8RMF - chains F and G of the 9 polymer chains in the assembly; structure by electron microscopy, 2.33 A resolution.

== Chain F ==
Name: LYR motif-containing protein 4
Organism: Homo sapiens
UniProtKB: Q9HD34 (LYRM4_HUMAN); residue numbers follow UniProt; this construct covers 1-91
Chain sequence (115 residues; each row starts with the number of its first residue; numbers below 1 keep their minus sign (Met-23 is residue -23)):
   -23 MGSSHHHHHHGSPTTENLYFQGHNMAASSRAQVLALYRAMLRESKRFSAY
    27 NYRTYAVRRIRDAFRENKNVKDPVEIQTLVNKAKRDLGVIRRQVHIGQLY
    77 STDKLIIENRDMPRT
Not modelled in the structure: -23 to 4, 86-91
Sequence notes: initiating methionine (-23); expression tag (-22 to 0); conflict Ala11 (Ser in Q9HD34)
Small-molecule neighbours: S-dodecanoyl-4'-phosphopantetheine (8Q1; S-[2-({N-[(2R)-2-hydroxy-3,3-dimethyl-4-(phosphonooxy)butanoyl]-beta-alanyl}amino)ethyl] dodecanethioate): Arg6, Val9, Leu10, Met16, Tyr31, Ala32, Arg35, Ile36, Ala39, Phe40, Asn43, Lys44, Val46, Ile52, Leu55, Ala59, Asp62, Ile66

== Chain G ==
Name: Acyl carrier protein
Organism: Escherichia coli BL21(DE3)
UniProtKB: P0A6A8 (ACP_ECOLI); residue numbers follow UniProt; this construct covers 1-78
Chain sequence (78 residues; each row starts with the number of its first residue):
     1 MSTIEERVKKIIGEQLGVKQEEVTNNASFVEDLGADSLDTVELVMALEEE
    51 FDTEIPDEEAEKITTVQAAIDYINGHQA
Not modelled in the structure: 1-2, 77-78
Curated features (UniProtKB/Swiss-Prot):
  - modified residue: Ser37 (O-(pantetheine 4'-phosphoryl)serine)
Glycans and other covalent adducts: S-dodecanoyl-4'-phosphopantetheine (8Q1) linked to Ser37

== Interface between chain F and chain G ==
Pairs across the interface (19):
  Arg6(F) with Ser37(G)
  Leu10(F) with Ser37(G); Leu38(G), hydrophobic
  Tyr13(F) with Leu38(G); Val41(G), hydrophobic; Glu42(G), hydrogen bond
  Arg14(F) with Val41(G); Glu48(G), salt bridge
  Leu17(F) with Glu42(G); Met45(G), hydrophobic
  Arg18(F) with Met45(G)
  Lys21(F) with Met45(G)
  Arg37(F) with Glu42(G), salt bridge
  Phe40(F) with Leu38(G)
  Arg41(F) with Leu38(G); Asp39(G), salt bridge; Glu42(G), salt bridge
  Lys44(F) with Asp36(G); Leu38(G)
Other interface residues (no listed pair), chain G (12 interface residues in all): Glu49, Ile55, Asp57, Glu61

== In short ==
Chain F and chain G form an interface of 11 and 12 residues respectively; the contacts include 1 hydrogen bond
and 4 salt bridges. Among the polar pairs are Arg14(F)-Glu48(G), Arg37(F)-Glu42(G) and Arg41(F)-Asp39(G).
Ligands of chain F: S-dodecanoyl-4'-phosphopantetheine. Covalently linked S-dodecanoyl-4'-phosphopantetheine:
at Ser37(G).
Here chain F is LYR motif-containing protein 4 (Homo sapiens) and chain G is Acyl carrier protein (Escherichia
coli BL21(DE3)). Entry 8RMF (Structure of the core ISC complex under turnover conditions (FDX2-bound in
proximal conformation)) was determined by electron microscopy together with 8RMC, 8RMD, 8RME and 8RMG from the
same study.
